PDB entry 1LVB | X-ray diffraction, 2.20 A resolution | chains A and C

# Chain A
Protein: Catalytic domain of the nuclear inclusion protein A (nia)
Organism: Tobacco etch virus
UniProt: P04517 (POLG_TEV); residues 1-236 here correspond to UniProt positions 2038-2273 (UniProt number = residue number + 2037)
Sequence (243 residues; numbered -7 to 236; 1 number in that range is skipped by the numbering (no residue carries it; nothing is unmodelled there); the number before each row is that of its first residue; numbers below 1 keep their minus sign (Ser-7 is residue -7)):
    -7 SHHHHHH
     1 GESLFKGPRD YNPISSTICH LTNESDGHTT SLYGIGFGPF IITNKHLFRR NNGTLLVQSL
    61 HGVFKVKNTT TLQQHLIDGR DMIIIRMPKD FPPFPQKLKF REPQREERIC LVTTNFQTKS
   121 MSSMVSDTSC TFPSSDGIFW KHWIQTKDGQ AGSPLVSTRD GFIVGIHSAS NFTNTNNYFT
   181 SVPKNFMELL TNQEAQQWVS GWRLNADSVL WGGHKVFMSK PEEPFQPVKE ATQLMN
Disordered / not traced: -7 to -1, 1-7, 222-236
Differences from the reference sequence: expression tag (-7 to -1); modified residue (82, 87, 121, 124, 187, 218); engineered mutation Ala151 (Cys2188 in P04517)
Modified positions: Mse82, Mse87, Mse121, Mse124, Mse187, Mse218 (selenomethionine; parent Met)
Swiss-Prot annotation at these positions:
  - active site (For nuclear inclusion protein A activity): His46, Asp81
Disulfides: Cys130 forms a disulfide with the same residue of a neighbouring copy of this chain
What the authors report for this chain:
  - catalytic residues: His46, Asp81
  - mutagenesis - C151A: abolished catalytic activity
  - binding site for Oligopeptide substrate for the protease (chain C): His46, Thr146, Asp148, His167, Ala169, Ser170, Asn171 to Phe172, Asn174, Asn176, Tyr178, Val209, Trp211, Gly213, His214, Val216, Phe217 to Pro221
  - specificity-determining residues: Thr146, His167, Asn171, Asn176, Tyr178
  - contacts within the chain: Trp143-Asn176 (hydrogen bond), Asn171-Asn176 (hydrogen bond)
  - conformationally variable residues (order/disorder transition): Glu222 to Lys229

# Chain C
Protein: Oligopeptide substrate for the protease
UniProt: P04517 (POLG_TEV); residues 301-310 here correspond to UniProt positions 2785-2794 (UniProt number = residue number + 2484)
Sequence (10 residues; numbered 301 to 310; the number before each row is that of its first residue):
   301 TENLYFQSGT
Swiss-Prot annotation at these positions:
  - site: Gln307, Ser308 (Cleavage)

# Interface between chain A and chain C
Pairs across the interface (59; chain A residue first):
  Thr29(A) - Gly309(C)
  Thr29(A) - Thr310(C)  hydrogen bond (side chain-backbone)
  Thr30(A) - Ser308(C)
  Thr30(A) - Gly309(C)
  Thr30(A) - Thr310(C)
  Ser31(A) - Ser308(C)
  Ser31(A) - Gly309(C)  hydrogen bond (backbone-backbone)
  Ser31(A) - Thr310(C)
  Leu32(A) - Ser308(C)
  His46(A) - Phe306(C)
  His46(A) - Ser308(C)
  Asp81(A) - Phe306(C)
  Thr146(A) - Gln307(C)  hydrogen bond
  Lys147(A) - Gln307(C)
  Asp148(A) - Tyr305(C)  hydrogen bond
  Asp148(A) - Gln307(C)  hydrogen bond
  Gly149(A) - Gln307(C)  hydrogen bond (backbone-backbone)
  Gly149(A) - Ser308(C)
  Gly149(A) - Gly309(C)
  Gln150(A) - Gln307(C)  hydrogen bond (backbone-backbone)
  Ala151(A) - Gln307(C)  hydrogen bond (backbone-backbone)
  Ala151(A) - Ser308(C)
  His167(A) - Gln307(C)  hydrogen bond
  Ser168(A) - Phe306(C)
  Ser168(A) - Gln307(C)  hydrogen bond (backbone-backbone)
  Ala169(A) - Tyr305(C)
  Ala169(A) - Phe306(C)  hydrophobic
  Ser170(A) - Leu304(C)
  Ser170(A) - Tyr305(C)  hydrogen bond (backbone-backbone)
  Ser170(A) - Gln307(C)
  Asn171(A) - Glu302(C)  hydrogen bond
  Asn171(A) - Asn303(C)
  Asn171(A) - Leu304(C)
  Asn171(A) - Tyr305(C)
  Phe172(A) - Asn303(C)
  Phe172(A) - Leu304(C)
  Asn174(A) - Tyr305(C)  hydrogen bond
  Asn174(A) - Gln307(C)
  Asn176(A) - Glu302(C)  hydrogen bond
  Asn177(A) - Gln307(C)
  Tyr178(A) - Glu302(C)  hydrogen bond
  Tyr178(A) - Leu304(C)  hydrophobic
  Val209(A) - Phe306(C)  hydrophobic
  Trp211(A) - Phe306(C)  hydrophobic
  Gly213(A) - Thr301(C)  hydrogen bond (backbone-side chain)
  His214(A) - Thr301(C)
  His214(A) - Glu302(C)  hydrogen bond (side chain-backbone)
  His214(A) - Leu304(C)
  Lys215(A) - Asn303(C)
  Lys215(A) - Leu304(C)  hydrogen bond (backbone-backbone)
  Val216(A) - Leu304(C)
  Val216(A) - Tyr305(C)  hydrophobic
  Val216(A) - Phe306(C)  hydrophobic
  Phe217(A) - Leu304(C)  hydrogen bond (backbone-backbone)
  Phe217(A) - Tyr305(C)
  Phe217(A) - Phe306(C)  hydrogen bond (backbone-backbone)
  Mse218(A) - Phe306(C)  hydrophobic
  Ser219(A) - Tyr305(C)
  Lys220(A) - Tyr305(C)
Also at the interface, not in a pair above, chain A (34 interface residues in all): Phe139, Lys141
From the paper, about this interface:
  - pairs named by the authors: Glu302(C)-Asn176(A), Tyr305(C)-Asn174(A), Gln307(C)-His167(A)

# Summary
The interface between chain A and chain C involves 34 residues on one side and 10 on the other, with 20
hydrogen bonds. Polar contacts include Thr29(A)-Thr310(C), Thr146(A)-Gln307(C) and Asp148(A)-Tyr305(C). The
paper describes contacts between Glu302(C) and Asn176(A), Tyr305(C) and Asn174(A) and Gln307(C) and His167(A).
From the paper: catalytic residues His46(A) and Asp81(A); C151A of chain A abolishes catalytic activity.
Here chain A is Catalytic domain of the nuclear inclusion protein A (nia) (Tobacco etch virus) and chain C is
Oligopeptide substrate for the protease. Entry 1LVB (Catalytically inactive tobacco etch virus protease
complexed with substrate) was determined by X-ray diffraction together with 1LVM from the same study.
